PDB entry 4LOT | X-ray diffraction, 2.92 A resolution | chain A

Chain A:
Name: Complement C1s subcomponent heavy chain
From: Homo sapiens
Notes: EC 3.4.21.42; fragment: CUB2-CCP1-CCP2 fragment
Reference sequence: P09871 (C1S_HUMAN); residues 160-408 here correspond to UniProt positions 175-423 (UniProt number = residue number + 15)
Chain sequence (249 residues; numbered 160 to 408; the number before each row is that of its first residue):
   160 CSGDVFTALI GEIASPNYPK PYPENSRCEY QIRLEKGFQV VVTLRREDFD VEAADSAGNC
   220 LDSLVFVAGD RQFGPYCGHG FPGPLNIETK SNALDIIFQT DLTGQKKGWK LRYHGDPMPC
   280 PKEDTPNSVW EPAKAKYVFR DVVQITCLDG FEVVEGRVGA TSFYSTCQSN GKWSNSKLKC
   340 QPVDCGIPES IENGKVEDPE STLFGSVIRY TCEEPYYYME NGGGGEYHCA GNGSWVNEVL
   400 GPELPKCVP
Unresolved in the structure: 316-318
Disulfide bonds: Cys160-Cys187, Cys219-Cys236, Cys279-Cys326, Cys306-Cys339, Cys344-Cys388, Cys371-Cys406
Curated features (UniProtKB/Swiss-Prot):
  - binding site (Ca(2+)): Glu211, Asp221, Asp260, Gly263, Gln264
  - glycosylation: Asn391 (N-linked (GlcNAc...) asparagine)

Overview:
Curated annotation (UniProt) lists 5 Ca2+-binding residues.
Chain A is Complement C1s subcomponent heavy chain (Homo sapiens); the structure, C1s CUB2-CCP1-CCP2, was
determined by X-ray diffraction, deposited together with 4LMF, 4LOR and 4LOS.
